PDB entry 4OH6 | X-ray diffraction, 3.56 A resolution | chains A and B

[Chain A]
Protein: Androgen receptor
Source organism: Homo sapiens
Notes: fragment: ligand binding domain
Reference sequence: P10275 (ANDR_HUMAN); residue numbers follow UniProt; this construct covers 670-919
Sequence (250 residues; row label = number of the first residue in the row):
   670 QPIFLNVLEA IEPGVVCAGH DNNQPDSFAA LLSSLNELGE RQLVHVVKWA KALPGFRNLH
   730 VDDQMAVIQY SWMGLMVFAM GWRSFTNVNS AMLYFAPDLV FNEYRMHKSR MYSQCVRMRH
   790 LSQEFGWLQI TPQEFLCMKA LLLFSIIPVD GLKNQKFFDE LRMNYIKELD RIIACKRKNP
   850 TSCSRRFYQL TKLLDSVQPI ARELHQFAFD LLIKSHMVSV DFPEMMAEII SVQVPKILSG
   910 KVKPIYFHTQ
Disordered / not traced: 670, 844-850
Construct notes: engineered mutation Ala760 (Arg in P10275), Ala877 (Thr in P10275)
Residues lining bound ligands: hydroxyflutamide (HFT): Leu701, Leu704, Asn705, Leu707, Gly708, Gln711, Trp741, Met742, Met745, Val746, Met749, Arg752, Phe764, Met787, Leu873, Phe876, Ala877, Met895, Ile899
UniProt features mapped onto this chain:
  - natural variant: Val685 (V685I: In AIS), Leu701 (L701M: In AIS), Ser703 (S703A: In AIS), Val716 (V716M: In prostate cancer), Arg752 (W752R: In AIS; this construct carries the variant), Phe813 (L813F: In AIS; this construct carries the variant), Ile842 (I842S: In PAIS), Arg855 (R855K: In PAIS), Leu881 (L881Q: In prostate cancer), Val887 (M887V: In AIS; this construct carries the variant), Ile899 (I899T: In AIS)
From the paper describing this entry:
  - mutagenesis - T877A: increased signaling in response to hydroxyflutamide (citing earlier work)

[Chain B]
Protein: Protein BUD31 homolog
Reference sequence: P41223 (BUD31_HUMAN); residues -2 to 12 here correspond to UniProt positions 56-70 (UniProt number = residue number + 58)
Sequence (15 residues; each row starts with the number of its first residue; numbers below 1 keep their minus sign (Lys-2 is residue -2)):
    -2 KTRYIFDLFY KRKAY
Disordered / not traced: -2 to 0, 10-12
Construct notes: engineered mutation Tyr12 (Ile70 in P41223)
UniProt features mapped onto this chain:
  - region: Tyr1 to Arg9 (Interaction with AR)

[How chain A and chain B interact]
Contacting residue pairs - 17 pairs, chain A then chain B:
  Val713(A) - Phe6(B)  hydrophobic
  Val716(A) - Phe6(B)  hydrophobic
  Phe725(A) - Tyr7(B)
  Gln733(A) - Tyr7(B)  hydrogen bond
  Met734(A) - Phe3(B)  hydrophobic
  Met734(A) - Asp4(B)
  Met734(A) - Tyr7(B)  hydrophobic
  Met734(A) - Lys8(B)
  Ile737(A) - Phe3(B)  hydrophobic
  Ile737(A) - Tyr7(B)
  Gln738(A) - Phe3(B)
  Glu893(A) - Ile2(B)
  Met894(A) - Ile2(B)
  Glu897(A) - Tyr1(B)
  Glu897(A) - Ile2(B)  hydrogen bond (side chain-backbone)
  Glu897(A) - Phe3(B)  hydrogen bond (side chain-backbone)
  Ile898(A) - Phe3(B)  hydrophobic
Also at the interface, not in a pair above, chain A (14 interface residues in all): Leu712, Lys720, Val730
From the paper, about this interface:
  - interface residues, chain A: Gln733(A)

[Overview]
Chain A and chain B form an interface of 14 and 7 residues respectively; the contacts include 3 hydrogen
bonds. Polar pairs include Gln733(A)-Tyr7(B), Glu897(A)-Ile2(B) and Glu897(A)-Phe3(B). Ligands of chain A:
hydroxyflutamide. From the paper: T877A of chain A increases signaling in response to hydroxyflutamide; the
interface residue Gln733(A).
Here chain A is Androgen receptor (Homo sapiens) and chain B is Protein BUD31 homolog. Entry 4OH6 (Crystal
structure of T877A-AR-LBD bound with co-regulator peptide) was determined by X-ray diffraction (same
publication as 4OED, 4OEY, 4OEZ, 4OFR, 4OFU, 4OH5 and 10 further entries).
